Entry 6AH3 (electron microscopy, 3.48 A resolution); this record covers chains A and G of the 12 polymer chains in the assembly.

Chain A:
Molecule: Ribonuclease P RNA
Organism: Saccharomyces cerevisiae (strain ATCC 204508 / S288c)
Sequence (369 nucleotides; each row starts with the number of its first residue):
     1 GUGGAACAGU GGUAAUUCCU ACGAUUAAGA AACCUGUUUA CAGAAGGAUC CCCACCUAUG
    61 GGCGGGUUAU CAGAUAUUAU CAGGUGGGAA AUUCGGUGGA ACACAGUGGA GCCUUGUCCU
   121 CCGGGUUAAU GUCGCUUUUG GCAUUGGCCC CUGCUCCUGA GAGAAGAAAU AUACUGGGGA
   181 ACCAGUCUUU ACCGACCGUU GUUAUCAGAA AUUCACGGAG UUCGGCCUAG GUCGGACUCC
   241 GAUGGGAACG GCAACGGUUG UUCCGUUUGA CUUGUCGCCC GCUACGGCGU GAGCGUCAAG
   301 GUCUGUUGAG UGCAAUCGUA GGACGUCAUU AGUGGCGAAC CCGAUACCGA UUACUGCUGC
   361 UGUUCCAGC
Ion coordination: Mg2+ site 1: A91, U92, U93 (shared with 1 residue of chain T); Mg2+ site 2: A91, G343, A344 (shared with 2 residues of chain T)

Chain G:
Name: Ribonucleases P/MRP protein subunit POP7
Organism: Saccharomyces cerevisiae (strain ATCC 204508 / S288c)
Notes: EC 3.1.26.5
UniProtKB: P38291 (POP7_YEAST); numbering as in UniProt (aligned over 1-140)
Chain sequence (140 residues; row label = number of the first residue in the row):
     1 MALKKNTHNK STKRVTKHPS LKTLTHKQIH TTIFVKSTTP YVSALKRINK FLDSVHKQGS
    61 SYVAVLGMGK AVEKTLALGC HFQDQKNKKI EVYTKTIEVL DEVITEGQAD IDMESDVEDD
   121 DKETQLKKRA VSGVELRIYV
Disordered / not traced: 1-12, 108-114
UniProt features mapped onto this chain:
  - modified residue: Ser-115 (Phosphoserine)

Chain A / chain G interface:
Pairs across the interface (80):
  A27(A) with Gln-85(G), phosphate contact
  A28(A) with Tyr-41(G), base contact; Val-42(G), sugar contact; Leu-45(G), base contact; His-81(G), hydrogen bond to the base
  G29(A) with Val-42(G), phosphate contact; Lys-46(G), phosphate contact; Lys-50(G), base contact
  U35(A) with Lys-50(G), salt bridge to the phosphate
  G36(A) with Lys-46(G), hydrogen bond to the base; Arg-47(G), salt bridge to the phosphate; Lys-50(G), salt bridge to the phosphate
  U37(A) with Pro-40(G), sugar contact; Ser-43(G), hydrogen bond to the base; Lys-46(G), base contact; Arg-47(G), salt bridge to the phosphate
  U38(A) with Thr-32(G), base contact; Ile-33(G), base contact; Phe-34(G), hydrogen bond to the sugar; Lys-36(G), phosphate contact; Thr-38(G), phosphate contact; Thr-39(G), hydrogen bond to the phosphate; Ser-43(G), phosphate contact; Arg-47(G), base contact; Phe-51(G), base contact
  U39(A) with Pro-19(G), sugar contact; Lys-22(G), hydrogen bond to the phosphate; Lys-36(G), salt bridge to the phosphate
  A40(A) with Pro-19(G), phosphate contact; Ser-20(G), hydrogen bond to the base; Lys-22(G), phosphate contact; Phe-34(G), sugar contact; Val-35(G), hydrogen bond to the sugar; Lys-36(G), phosphate contact; Leu-66(G), base contact; Gly-67(G), hydrogen bond to the base; Met-68(G), hydrogen bond to the sugar; Ala-71(G), sugar contact; Ile-97(G), base contact
  C41(A) with Lys-17(G), base contact; His-18(G), hydrogen bond to the base; Lys-36(G), phosphate contact; Ser-37(G), sugar contact; Met-68(G), sugar contact; Gly-69(G), sugar contact; Lys-70(G), sugar contact; Val-99(G), base contact; Val-131(G), base contact
  A42(A) with Lys-70(G), phosphate contact
  G43(A) with Lys-127(G), base contact; Arg-129(G), hydrogen bond to the sugar
  A44(A) with Arg-129(G), sugar contact
  A45(A) with Thr-96(G), base contact; Arg-129(G), salt bridge to the phosphate; Ala-130(G), base contact; Val-131(G), base contact; Ser-132(G), hydrogen bond to the base
  U78(A) with Glu-73(G), base contact
  A79(A) with Pro-40(G), phosphate contact; Tyr-41(G), stacking on the base
  U80(A) with Pro-40(G), base contact; Val-42(G), base contact; Ser-43(G), hydrogen bond to the base
  C81(A) with Lys-46(G), base contact
  A270(A) with His-26(G), sugar contact
  C271(A) with His-26(G), hydrogen bond to the phosphate; Lys-57(G), hydrogen bond to the sugar; Gln-58(G), hydrogen bond to the sugar
  U272(A) with Lys-27(G), salt bridge to the phosphate; Gln-58(G), sugar contact; Gly-59(G), sugar contact
  A292(A) with Gln-28(G), base contact; Thr-31(G), base contact; Ser-60(G), hydrogen bond to the base; Ser-61(G), hydrogen bond to the base; Tyr-62(G), base contact
  U304(A) with Lys-57(G), sugar contact
  G305(A) with His-26(G), base contact; His-30(G), hydrogen bond to the base; Lys-57(G), salt bridge to the phosphate
Interface residues without a listed pair, chain A (25 interface residues in all): G293
Interface residues without a listed pair, chain G (56 interface residues in all): Lys-13, Val-15, Leu-21, Lys-74, Ala-77, Lys-86

Summary:
Chain A and chain G form an interface of 25 and 56 residues respectively; the contacts include 20 hydrogen
bonds, 8 salt bridges and 1 aromatic stacking contact. Polar contacts include A28(A)/His-81(G),
G36(A)/Lys-46(G) and U37(A)/Ser-43(G).
Chain A is Ribonuclease P RNA and chain G is Ribonucleases P/MRP protein subunit POP7, both from Saccharomyces
cerevisiae (strain ATCC 204508 / S288c); the structure, Cryo-EM structure of yeast Ribonuclease P with
pre-tRNA substrate, was determined by electron microscopy together with 6AGB from the same study.
